PDB entry 6NPW | X-ray diffraction, 2.49 A resolution | chains D and E of the 5 polymer chains in the assembly

== Chain D ==
Name: Ssu72 ortholog, LD40846p
From: Drosophila melanogaster
Notes: EC 3.1.3.-, 3.1.3.16, 3.1.3.41
UniProtKB: Q9VWE4 (Q9VWE4_DROME); numbering as in UniProt (aligned over 1-195)
Sequence (200 residues; row label = number of the first residue in the row; numbers below 1 keep their minus sign (Gly-4 is residue -4)):
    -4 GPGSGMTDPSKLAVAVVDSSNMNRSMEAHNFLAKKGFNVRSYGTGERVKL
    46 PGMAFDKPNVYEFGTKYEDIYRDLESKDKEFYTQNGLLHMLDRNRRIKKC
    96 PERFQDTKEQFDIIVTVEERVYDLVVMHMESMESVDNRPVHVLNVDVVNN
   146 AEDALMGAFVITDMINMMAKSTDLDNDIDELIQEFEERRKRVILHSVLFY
Not modelled in the structure: -4 to 3
Sequence notes: expression tag (-4 to 0); engineered mutation Asp13 (Cys in Q9VWE4), Asn144 (Asp in Q9VWE4)
Reported in the primary citation:
  - specificity-determining residues: Lys44, Pro46, Pro53 (proposed by the authors, not directly observed)
  - mutagenesis - C13D/D144N: abolished catalytic activity (proposed by the authors, not directly observed)

== Chain E ==
Name: Ser2/Ser5 phosphorylated peptide
Sequence (19 residues; row label = number of the first residue in the row; numbers below 1 keep their minus sign (Ser-9 is residue -9)):
    -9 SPSYSPTSPSYSPTSPSYS
Not modelled in the structure: -9 to 2, 8-9
Modified residues: Ser-5 (phosphoserine; SEP); Ser5 (phosphoserine; SEP)
Reported in the primary citation:
  - post-translational modification sites: Ser5

== Chain D / chain E interface ==
Contacting residue pairs (20; chain D residue first):
  Asp13(D) - Ser5(E)
  Ser14(D) - Ser5(E)
  Ser15(D) - Pro3(E)
  Ser15(D) - Ser5(E)
  Asn16(D) - Ser5(E)
  Met17(D) - Ser5(E)
  Asn18(D) - Ser5(E)
  Asn18(D) - Pro6(E)
  Arg19(D) - Ser5(E)
  Lys44(D) - Pro3(E)
  Lys44(D) - Thr4(E)
  Lys44(D) - Ser5(E)  hydrogen bond (backbone-backbone)
  Leu45(D) - Ser5(E)
  Pro46(D) - Pro6(E)
  Pro53(D) - Thr4(E)
  Met85(D) - Pro6(E)
  Asn144(D) - Thr4(E)  hydrogen bond (side chain-backbone)
  Asn144(D) - Ser5(E)
  Asn144(D) - Pro6(E)
  Asn144(D) - Ser7(E)  hydrogen bond (backbone-backbone)
Also at the interface, not in a pair above, chain D (16 interface residues in all): Ser20, Leu82, Asn145

== In short ==
Chain D and chain E form an interface of 16 and 5 residues respectively; the contacts include 3 hydrogen
bonds. Polar pairs include Asn144(D)-Thr4(E), Lys44(D)-Ser5(E) and Asn144(D)-Ser7(E). The paper reports that
C13D/D144N of chain D abolish catalytic activity; specificity determinants Lys44(D), Pro46(D) and Pro53(D).
Chain D is Ssu72 ortholog, LD40846p (Drosophila melanogaster) and chain E is Ser2/Ser5 phosphorylated peptide;
the structure, SSu72/Sympk in complex with Ser2/Ser5 phosphorylated peptide, was determined by X-ray
diffraction.
